Entry 6DAX (X-ray diffraction, 1.70 A resolution); this record covers chain A.

== Chain A ==
Name: Alpha-ketoglutarate-dependent L-arginine hydroxylase
Source organism: Streptomyces vinaceus
Notes: EC 1.14.11.41
UniProtKB: Q6WZB0 (ARGHX_STRVI); residue numbers follow UniProt; this construct covers 21-358
Sequence (338 residues; row label = number of the first residue in the row):
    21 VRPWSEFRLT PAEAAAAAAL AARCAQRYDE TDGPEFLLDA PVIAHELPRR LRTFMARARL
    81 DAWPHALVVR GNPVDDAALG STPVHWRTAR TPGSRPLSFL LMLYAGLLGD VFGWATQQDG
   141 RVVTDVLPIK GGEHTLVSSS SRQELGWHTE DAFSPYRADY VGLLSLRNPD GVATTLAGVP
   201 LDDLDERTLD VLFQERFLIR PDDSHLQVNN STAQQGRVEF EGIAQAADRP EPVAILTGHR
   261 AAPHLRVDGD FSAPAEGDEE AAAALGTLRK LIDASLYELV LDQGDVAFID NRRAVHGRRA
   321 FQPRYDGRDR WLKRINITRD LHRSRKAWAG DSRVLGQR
Swiss-Prot annotation at these positions:
  - binding site (L-arginine): Leu156 to Ser158, Asp268 to Asp270, Arg334
  - binding site (Fe cation): His168, Glu170, His316
  - binding site (2-oxoglutarate): Thr194, Arg330, Arg334
Ion coordination: Fe2+: His168, Glu170, His316 (together with 2-oxoglutaric acid)
Ligand contacts:
  - 2-oxoglutaric acid (AKG): Val146, Ser158, Leu165, His168, Glu170, Leu183, Thr194, His316, Gly317, Arg318, Arg330, Leu332, Arg334
  - L-homoarginine (HRG): Gln137, Leu156, Val157, Ser158, Leu165, Gly166, Trp167, His168, Glu170, Asp222, Ser224, Asp268, Asp270, Phe271, Arg334
Reported in the primary citation:
  - Fe2+ coordination: Glu170
  - binding site for L-homoarginine: Glu170, Asp268, Asp270

== Summary ==
Bound to chain A: 2-oxoglutaric acid and L-homoarginine. The Fe2+ site is built by His168, Glu170 and His316.
UniProt lists 7 L-arginine-binding residues, 3 Fe cation-binding residues and 3 residues binding
2-oxoglutarate. The paper reports a binding site for L-homoarginine at Glu170, Asp268 and Asp270; Fe2+
coordination by Glu170.
Chain A is Alpha-ketoglutarate-dependent L-arginine hydroxylase (Streptomyces vinaceus); the structure, X-ray
crystal structure of VioC bound to Fe(II), L-homoarginine, and 2-oxoglutarate, was determined by X-ray
diffraction (same publication as 6DB2).
